PDB entry 1J8H | X-ray diffraction, 2.40 A resolution | chains A and E of the 5 polymer chains in the assembly

[Chain A]
Protein: HLA class II histocompatibility antigen, dr alpha chain
Organism: Homo sapiens
Notes: fragment: Extracellular Domain
UniProt: P01903 (HA2R_HUMAN); residues 1-181 here correspond to UniProt positions 26-206 (UniProt number = residue number + 25)
Chain sequence (181 residues; numbered 1 to 181; the number before each row is that of its first residue):
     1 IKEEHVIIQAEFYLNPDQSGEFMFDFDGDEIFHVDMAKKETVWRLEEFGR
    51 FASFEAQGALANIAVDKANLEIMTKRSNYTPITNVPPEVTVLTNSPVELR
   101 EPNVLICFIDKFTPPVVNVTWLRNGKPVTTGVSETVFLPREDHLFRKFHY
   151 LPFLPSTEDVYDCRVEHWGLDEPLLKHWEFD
Disordered / not traced: 1
Disulfide bonds: Cys107-Cys163
Glycans and other covalent adducts: N-acetylglucosamine (NAG) linked to Asn78, Asn118
UniProt features mapped onto this chain:
  - region: Glu179 to Asp181 (Connecting peptide)
  - site: Gln9 (Self- and pathogen-derived peptide antigen), Gly49 (Self-peptide antigen), Phe51 (Self- and pathogen-derived peptide antigen), Ala52 (Self-peptide antigen), Ser53 (Self- and pathogen-derived peptide antigen), Glu55 (Pathogen-derived peptide antigen), Asn62 (Self- and pathogen-derived peptide antigen), Asn69 (Pathogen-derived peptide antigen), Arg76 (Self- and pathogen-derived peptide antigen)
  - glycosylation (N-linked (GlcNAc...) asparagine): Asn78, Asn118
Reported in the primary citation:
  - post-translational modification sites: Asn78, Asn118

[Chain E]
Protein: T-cell receptor beta chain
Organism: Homo sapiens
Notes: fragment: Extracellular Domain
Chain sequence (246 residues; numbered 2 to 251; 4 numbers in that range are skipped by the numbering (no residue carries them; nothing is unmodelled there); the number before each row is that of its first residue):
     2 VKVTQSSRYLVKRTGEKVFLECVQDMDHENMFWYRQDPGLGLRLIYFSYD
    52 VKMKEKGDIPEG
    65 YSVSREKKERFSLILESASTNQTSMYLCASSSTGLP
   104 YGYTFGSGTRLTVVEDLNKVFPPEVAVFEPSEAEISHTQKATLVCLATGF
   154 FPDHVELSWWVNGKEVHSGVSTDPQPLKEQPALNDSRYSLSSRLRVSATF
   204 WQNPRNHFRCQVQFYGLSENDEWTQDRAKPVTQIVSAEAWGRADCGFT
Disordered / not traced: 247-251
Disulfide bonds: Cys23-Cys92, Cys148-Cys213
Construct notes: engineered mutation Ser192 (Cys207 in S18894)

[How chain A and chain E interact]
Residue-residue contacts - 14 pairs, chain A then chain E:
  Lys39(A) - Lys55(E)  hydrogen bond (side chain-backbone)
  Lys39(A) - Glu56(E)  salt bridge
  Gln57(A) - Tyr50(E)
  Gln57(A) - Glu56(E)
  Leu60(A) - Met54(E)  hydrophobic
  Ala61(A) - Tyr50(E)  hydrophobic
  Ala61(A) - Thr97(E)
  Asn62(A) - Thr97(E)
  Ala64(A) - Glu30(E)
  Ala64(A) - Tyr50(E)
  Ala64(A) - Asp51(E)
  Val65(A) - Gly98(E)
  Lys67(A) - Asp51(E)  salt bridge
  Ala68(A) - Glu30(E)
Other interface residues (no listed pair), chain E (12 interface residues in all): Asp28, Asn31, Lys72, Ser96

[In short]
9 residues of chain A face 12 of chain E across their interface; the contacts include 1 hydrogen bond and 2
salt bridges. Polar contacts include Lys39(A)-Glu56(E), Lys67(A)-Asp51(E) and Lys39(A)-Lys55(E).
N-acetylglucosamine is covalently linked to Asn78(A) and Asn118(A). The paper reports modification sites
Asn78(A) and Asn118(A).
Chain A is HLA class II histocompatibility antigen, dr alpha chain and chain E is T-cell receptor beta chain,
both from Homo sapiens; the structure, Crystal Structure of a Complex of a Human alpha/beta-T cell Receptor,
Influenza HA Antigen Peptide, and ..., was determined by X-ray diffraction.
